Entry 2XAZ (X-ray diffraction, 2.60 A resolution); this record covers chains A and B of the 4 polymer chains in the assembly.

Chain A (and B):
Name: Ribonucleoside-diphosphate reductase 1 subunit alpha
Organism: Escherichia coli
Notes: EC 1.17.4.1; chain B of this document is another copy of the same molecule, construct and numbering; everything in this record applies to it too
Reference sequence: P00452 (RIR1_ECOLI); residues 1-761 here = UniProt positions 1-761
Chain sequence (761 residues; row label = number of the first residue in the row):
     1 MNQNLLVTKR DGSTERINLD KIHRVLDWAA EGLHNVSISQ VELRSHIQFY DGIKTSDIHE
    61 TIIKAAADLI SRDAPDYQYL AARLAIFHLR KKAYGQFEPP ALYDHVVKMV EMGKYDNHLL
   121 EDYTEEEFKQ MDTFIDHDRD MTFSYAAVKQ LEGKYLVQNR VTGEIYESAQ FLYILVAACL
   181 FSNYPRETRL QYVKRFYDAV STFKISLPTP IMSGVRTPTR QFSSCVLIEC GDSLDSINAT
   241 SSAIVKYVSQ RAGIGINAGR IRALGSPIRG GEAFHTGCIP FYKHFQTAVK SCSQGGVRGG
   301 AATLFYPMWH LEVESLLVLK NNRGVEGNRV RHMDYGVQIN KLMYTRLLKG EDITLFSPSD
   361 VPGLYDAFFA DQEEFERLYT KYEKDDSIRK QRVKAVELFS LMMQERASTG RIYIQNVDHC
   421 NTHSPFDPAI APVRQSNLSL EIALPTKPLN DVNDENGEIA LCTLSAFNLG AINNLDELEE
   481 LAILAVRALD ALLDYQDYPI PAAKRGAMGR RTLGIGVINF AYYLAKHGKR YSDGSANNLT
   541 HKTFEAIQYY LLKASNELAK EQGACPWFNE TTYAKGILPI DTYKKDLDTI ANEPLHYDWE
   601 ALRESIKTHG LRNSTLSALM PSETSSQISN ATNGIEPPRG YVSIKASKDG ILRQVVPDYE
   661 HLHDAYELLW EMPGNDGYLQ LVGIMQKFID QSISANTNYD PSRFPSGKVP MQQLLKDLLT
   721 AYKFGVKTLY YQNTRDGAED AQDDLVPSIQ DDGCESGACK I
Disordered / not traced: 1-3, 268-273, 738-761
Modified positions: Y730 (meta-nitro-tyrosine; NIY)
Construct notes: engineered mutation S439 (Cys in P00452)
Swiss-Prot annotation at these positions:
  - active site (Proton acceptor): N437, E441
  - binding site (ATP): K9, E15 to K21, T55, K91
  - binding site (GDP): T209, N437, E441, E623 to S625
  - binding site (dTTP): D232 to L234, R262, R269
  - site: C225 (Important for hydrogen atom transfer), C462 (Important for hydrogen atom transfer), Y731 (Important for electron transfer), C754 (Interacts with thioredoxin/glutaredoxin), C759 (Interacts with thioredoxin/glutaredoxin)
  - modified residue: K283 (N6-acetyllysine)
  - natural variant: M1 to N2 (deletion: In 15% of the chains), M1 (deletion: In 30% of the chains)
  - mutagenesis: E441 (E441A/Q: Loss of activity; E441D: Decrease in activity), Y731 (Y731F: Loss of activity)

Chain A / chain B interface:
Residue-residue contacts (36):
  L234(A) - S249(B)
  D235(A) - K246(B)  salt bridge
  N238(A) - S242(B)  hydrogen bond (side chain-backbone)
  N238(A) - V245(B)
  S241(A) - H284(B)  hydrogen bond
  S242(A) - N238(B)  hydrogen bond (backbone-side chain)
  V245(A) - L234(B)  hydrophobic
  V245(A) - N238(B)
  K246(A) - D235(B)  salt bridge
  S249(A) - L234(B)
  T276(A) - C292(B)
  T276(A) - S293(B)
  T276(A) - Q294(B)
  P280(A) - K290(B)
  P280(A) - S291(B)
  P280(A) - S293(B)
  F281(A) - S291(B)
  K283(A) - T287(B)
  H284(A) - S241(B)  hydrogen bond
  H284(A) - H284(B)
  H284(A) - T287(B)  hydrogen bond
  H284(A) - A288(B)  hydrogen bond (side chain-backbone)
  T287(A) - K283(B)
  T287(A) - H284(B)  hydrogen bond
  T287(A) - T287(B)  hydrogen bond
  A288(A) - H284(B)  hydrogen bond (backbone-side chain)
  K290(A) - P280(B)
  S291(A) - T276(B)
  S291(A) - P280(B)
  S291(A) - F281(B)
  C292(A) - T276(B)
  S293(A) - T276(B)
  Q294(A) - T276(B)
  G295(A) - G327(B)
  E326(A) - E326(B)
  G327(A) - G295(B)
Also at the interface, not in a pair above, chain A (28 interface residues in all): G296, R331, D451, V452, N453
Also at the interface, not in a pair above, chain B (26 interface residues in all): N328, D451, N453

Summary:
The interface between chain A and chain B involves 28 residues on one side and 26 on the other, with 9
hydrogen bonds and 2 salt bridges. Among the polar pairs are D235(A)-K246(B), N238(A)-S242(B) and
S241(A)-H284(B).
Both chains are Ribonucleoside-diphosphate reductase 1 subunit alpha (Escherichia coli). Entry 2XAZ
(Ribonucleotide reductase Y730NO2Y and C439S modified R1 subunit of E. coli) was determined by X-ray
diffraction (same publication as 2X0X, 2XAK, 2XAP, 2XAV, 2XAW and 2XAY).
